Entry 2LTN (X-ray diffraction, 1.70 A resolution); this record covers chains A and C of the 4 polymer chains in the assembly.

Chain A (and C):
Protein: Pea lectin, alpha chain
From: Pisum sativum
Notes: chain C of this document is another copy of the same molecule, construct and numbering; everything in this record applies to it too
UniProtKB: P02867 (LEC_PEA); residues 1-181 here correspond to UniProt positions 31-211 (UniProt number = residue number + 30)
Sequence (181 residues; each row starts with the number of its first residue):
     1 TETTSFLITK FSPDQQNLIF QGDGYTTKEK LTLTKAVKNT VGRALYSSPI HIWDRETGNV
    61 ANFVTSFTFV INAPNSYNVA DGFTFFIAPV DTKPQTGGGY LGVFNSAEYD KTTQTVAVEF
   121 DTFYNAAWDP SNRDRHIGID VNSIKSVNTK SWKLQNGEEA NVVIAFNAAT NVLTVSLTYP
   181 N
Metal / ion sites: Mn2+: Glu-119, Asp-121, Asp-129, His-136; Ca2+: Asp-121, Phe-123, Asn-125, Asp-129
Swiss-Prot annotation at these positions:
  - binding site (Mn(2+)): Glu-119, Asp-121, Asp-129, His-136
  - binding site (Ca(2+)): Asp-121, Phe-123, Asn-125, Asp-129

Chain A / chain C interface:
Residue-residue contacts (36):
  Thr-1(A) with Leu-7(C); Ile-8(C); Thr-9(C), hydrogen bond (backbone-side chain)
  Glu-2(A) with Leu-7(C); Gln-15(C), hydrogen bond; Asn-17(C), hydrogen bond
  Thr-3(A) with Phe-6(C); Leu-7(C), hydrogen bond (backbone-backbone)
  Thr-4(A) with Ser-5(C)
  Ser-5(A) with Thr-4(C); Ser-5(C), hydrogen bond (backbone-backbone)
  Phe-6(A) with Thr-3(C)
  Leu-7(A) with Thr-1(C); Glu-2(C); Thr-3(C), hydrogen bond (backbone-backbone)
  Ile-8(A) with Thr-1(C)
  Thr-9(A) with Thr-1(C), hydrogen bond (side chain-backbone)
  Lys-10(A) with Glu-56(C), salt bridge
  Gln-15(A) with Glu-2(C), hydrogen bond
  Gln-16(A) with Pro-49(C); Val-90(C)
  Asn-17(A) with Ser-48(C); Pro-49(C)
  Tyr-46(A) with Thr-4(C); Ser-48(C)
  Ser-47(A) with Ser-48(C); Pro-49(C)
  Ser-48(A) with Asn-17(C); Tyr-46(C); Ser-47(C)
  Pro-49(A) with Gln-16(C); Asn-17(C); Ser-47(C)
  His-51(A) with Ser-12(C)
  Glu-56(A) with Lys-10(C)
  Val-90(A) with Gln-16(C)
Interface residues without a listed pair, chain A (21 interface residues in all): Pro-13
Interface residues without a listed pair, chain C (21 interface residues in all): Glu-29

In short:
The chain A/chain C interface involves 21 residues from each chain, with 8 hydrogen bonds and 1 salt bridge.
Polar contacts include Lys-10(A)/Glu-56(C), Thr-1(A)/Thr-9(C) and Glu-2(A)/Gln-15(C). Curated annotation
(UniProt) lists 4 Mn2+-binding residues and 4 Ca2+-binding residues on chain A.
Both chains are Pea lectin, alpha chain (Pisum sativum). Entry 2LTN (Design, expression, and crystallization
of recombinant lectin from the garden pea (pisum sativum)) was determined by X-ray diffraction.
